3F5W - chains A and C of the 3 polymer chains in the assembly; structure by X-ray diffraction, 3.30 A resolution.

== Chain A ==
Molecule: Antibody heavy chain
Source organism: Mus musculus
Notes: antibody fragment or engineered binder
Chain sequence (219 residues; row label = number of the first residue in the row):
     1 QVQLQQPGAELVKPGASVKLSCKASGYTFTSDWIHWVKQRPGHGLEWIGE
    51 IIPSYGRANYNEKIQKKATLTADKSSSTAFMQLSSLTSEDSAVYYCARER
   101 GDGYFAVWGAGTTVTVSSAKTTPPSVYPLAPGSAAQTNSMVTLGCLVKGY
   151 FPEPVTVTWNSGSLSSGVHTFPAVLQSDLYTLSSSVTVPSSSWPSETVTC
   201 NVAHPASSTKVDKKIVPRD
Disulfides: Cys22-Cys96

== Chain C ==
Molecule: Voltage-gated potassium channel
Source organism: Streptomyces lividans
UniProtKB: P0A334 (KCSA_STRLI); numbering as in UniProt (aligned over 21-124)
Chain sequence (104 residues; each row starts with the number of its first residue):
    21 GSALQWRAAGAATVLLVIVLLAGSYLAVLAERGAPGAQLITYPRALWWSV
    71 ETATTVGYGDLYPVTLWGRCVAVVVMVAGITSFGLVTAALATWFVGQEQQ
   121 QQGQ
Disordered / not traced: 21-29, 118-124
Sequence notes: engineered mutation Gln25 (His in P0A334), Cys90 (Leu in P0A334), Gln117 (Arg in P0A334), Gln120 (Glu in P0A334), Gln121 (Arg in P0A334), Gln122 (Arg in P0A334), Gln124 (His in P0A334)
Swiss-Prot annotation at these positions:
  - motif: Thr75 to Asp80 (Selectivity filter)
  - mutagenesis: Glu71 (E71A: Prevents channel inactivation)
Ion coordination: K+ site 1 near Thr75 (its only coordinating residue here); K+ site 2 near Gly77 (its only coordinating residue here)

== Interface between chain A and chain C ==
Contacting residue pairs - 22 pairs, chain A then chain C:
  Thr30(A) - Tyr45(C)  hydrogen bond
  Ser31(A) - Tyr62(C)
  Trp33(A) - Arg52(C)
  Trp33(A) - Tyr62(C)  hydrogen bond
  His35(A) - Arg52(C)
  Glu50(A) - Arg52(C)  salt bridge
  Ile52(A) - Tyr45(C)
  Ile52(A) - Leu49(C)  hydrophobic
  Ile52(A) - Tyr62(C)
  Ser54(A) - Tyr45(C)  hydrogen bond
  Tyr55(A) - Leu49(C)  hydrophobic
  Arg57(A) - Leu49(C)  hydrogen bond (side chain-backbone)
  Arg57(A) - Ala50(C)
  Arg57(A) - Arg52(C)  hydrogen bond (side chain-backbone)
  Asn59(A) - Arg52(C)
  Asn59(A) - Gly53(C)
  Glu62(A) - Pro55(C)
  Glu99(A) - Arg52(C)  salt bridge
  Gly101(A) - Arg52(C)
  Gly101(A) - Thr61(C)
  Gly101(A) - Tyr62(C)  hydrogen bond (backbone-backbone)
  Gly101(A) - Pro63(C)
Other interface residues (no listed pair), chain A (16 interface residues in all): Arg100, Asp102, Gly103
Other interface residues (no listed pair), chain C (10 interface residues in all): Val48

== Overview ==
Chain A and chain C form an interface of 16 and 10 residues respectively; the contacts include 6 hydrogen
bonds and 2 salt bridges. Polar contacts include Glu50(A)-Arg52(C), Glu99(A)-Arg52(C) and Thr30(A)-Tyr45(C).
UniProt lists one mutagenesis site on chain C.
Here chain A is Antibody heavy chain (Mus musculus) and chain C is Voltage-gated potassium channel
(Streptomyces lividans). Entry 3F5W (KcsA Potassium channel in the open-inactivated state with 32 A opening at
T112) was determined by X-ray diffraction.
